PDB entry 9AW7 | X-ray diffraction, 2.91 A resolution | chains A and G of the 28 polymer chains in the assembly

# Chain A
Molecule: PRE8 isoform 1
Organism: Saccharomyces cerevisiae
UniProt: A0A6L1BIF8 (A0A6L1BIF8_YEASX); numbering as in UniProt (aligned over 1-250)
Amino-acid sequence (250 residues; row label = number of the first residue in the row):
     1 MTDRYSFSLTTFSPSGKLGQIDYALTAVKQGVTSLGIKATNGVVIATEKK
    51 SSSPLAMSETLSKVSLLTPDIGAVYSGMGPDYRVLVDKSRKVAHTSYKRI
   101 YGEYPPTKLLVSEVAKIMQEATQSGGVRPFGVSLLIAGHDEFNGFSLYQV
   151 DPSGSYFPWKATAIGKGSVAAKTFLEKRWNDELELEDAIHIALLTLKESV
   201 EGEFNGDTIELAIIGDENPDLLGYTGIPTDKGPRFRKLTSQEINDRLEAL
Disordered / not traced: 1

# Chain G
Molecule: Proteasome subunit alpha type-1
Organism: Saccharomyces cerevisiae
UniProt: P21243 (PSA1_YEAST); residues -8 to 243 here correspond to UniProt positions 1-252 (UniProt number = residue number + 9)
Amino-acid sequence (252 residues; numbered -8 to 243; the number before each row is that of its first residue; numbers below 1 keep their minus sign (Met-8 is residue -8)):
    -8 MSGAAAASAAGYDRHITIFSPEGRLYQVEYAFKATNQTNINSLAVRGKDC
    42 TVVISQKKVPDKLLDPTTVSYIFCISRTIGMVVNGPIPDARNAALRAKAE
    92 AAEFRYKYGYDMPCDVLAKRMANLSQIYTQRAYMRPLGVILTFVSVDEEL
   142 GPSIYKTDPAGYYVGYKATATGPKQQEITTNLENHFKKSKIDHINEESWE
   192 KVVEFAITHMIDALGTEFSKNDLEVGVATKDKFFTLSAENIEERLVAIAE
   242 QD
Disordered / not traced: -8 to 2, 243
Modified positions: Cys65 (S-hydroxycysteine; CSO)
Metal / ion sites: Mg2+: Thr8, Tyr119, Arg122, Met125

# Chain A / chain G interface
Residue-residue contacts (66):
  Asp3(A) with Arg122(G), salt bridge; Tyr124(G)
  Tyr5(A) with Ile7(G); Ala123(G), hydrophobic; Tyr124(G), hydrophobic
  Leu9(A) with Ile9(G), hydrophobic; Ala123(G), hydrophobic
  Gln20(A) with Ile9(G); Phe10(G), hydrogen bond (side chain-backbone)
  Tyr23(A) with Phe10(G), hydrophobic; Ser11(G); Pro12(G), hydrophobic; Gly14(G)
  Ala24(A) with Phe10(G), hydrophobic
  Thr26(A) with Glu13(G)
  Ala27(A) with Gly14(G)
  Ser52(A) with Tyr153(G), hydrogen bond
  Pro54(A) with Glu174(G)
  Leu55(A) with Tyr157(G); Lys158(G), hydrogen bond (backbone-backbone); Ala159(G); Thr170(G); Leu173(G), hydrophobic; Glu174(G); Phe177(G), hydrophobic
  Ala56(A) with Gly156(G); Tyr157(G), hydrophobic
  Met57(A) with Arg37(G), hydrogen bond; Val155(G); Gly156(G), hydrogen bond (backbone-backbone); Tyr157(G); Lys158(G); Asp183(G)
  Thr60(A) with Tyr146(G); Val155(G); Gly156(G), hydrogen bond (side chain-backbone)
  Leu61(A) with Tyr153(G), hydrophobic; Tyr154(G); Val155(G), hydrophobic
  Met78(A) with Phe10(G), hydrophobic; Leu16(G), hydrophobic
  Pro80(A) with Gln117(G); Ala151(G); Gly152(G); Tyr153(G)
  Asp81(A) with Gln117(G), hydrogen bond
  Arg83(A) with Ala113(G), hydrogen bond (side chain-backbone); Asn114(G), hydrogen bond; Gly152(G), hydrogen bond (side chain-backbone); Tyr154(G)
  Val84(A) with Asn114(G); Gln117(G)
  Asp87(A) with Lys110(G), salt bridge; Asn114(G), hydrogen bond
  Gly125(A) with Arg122(G)
  Gly126(A) with Arg122(G); Ala123(G), hydrogen bond (backbone-backbone)
  Val127(A) with Gln121(G)
  Arg128(A) with Thr8(G); Phe10(G); Leu16(G); Thr120(G), hydrogen bond (side chain-backbone); Gln121(G), hydrogen bond (backbone-side chain)
  Pro129(A) with Phe10(G)
  Phe130(A) with Gln121(G)
  Gly131(A) with Phe10(G)
Also at the interface, not in a pair above, chain A (31 interface residues in all): Thr2, Ser53, Ala121
Also at the interface, not in a pair above, chain G (35 interface residues in all): Thr160

# Summary
31 residues of chain A face 35 of chain G across their interface, with 14 hydrogen bonds and 2 salt bridges.
Polar pairs include Asp3(A)-Arg122(G), Asp87(A)-Lys110(G) and Gln20(A)-Phe10(G). Thr8(G), Tyr119(G), Arg122(G)
and Met125(G) coordinate Mg2+.
Chain A is PRE8 isoform 1 and chain G is Proteasome subunit alpha type-1, both from Saccharomyces cerevisiae;
the structure, Yeast 20S proteasome soaked with isolated TMC-95B, was determined by X-ray diffraction (same
publication as 9C97, 9C98, 9AW3, 9AW5 and 9AW6).
